PDB entry 9HZ5 | electron microscopy, 2.60 A resolution | chains B and A of the 3 polymer chains in the assembly

[Chain B]
Molecule: Protein transport protein Sec61 subunit alpha
From: Ovis aries
Sequence (412 residues; row label = number of the first residue in the row; note: 36 numbers in that range are skipped by the numbering (no residue carries them; nothing is unmodelled there)):
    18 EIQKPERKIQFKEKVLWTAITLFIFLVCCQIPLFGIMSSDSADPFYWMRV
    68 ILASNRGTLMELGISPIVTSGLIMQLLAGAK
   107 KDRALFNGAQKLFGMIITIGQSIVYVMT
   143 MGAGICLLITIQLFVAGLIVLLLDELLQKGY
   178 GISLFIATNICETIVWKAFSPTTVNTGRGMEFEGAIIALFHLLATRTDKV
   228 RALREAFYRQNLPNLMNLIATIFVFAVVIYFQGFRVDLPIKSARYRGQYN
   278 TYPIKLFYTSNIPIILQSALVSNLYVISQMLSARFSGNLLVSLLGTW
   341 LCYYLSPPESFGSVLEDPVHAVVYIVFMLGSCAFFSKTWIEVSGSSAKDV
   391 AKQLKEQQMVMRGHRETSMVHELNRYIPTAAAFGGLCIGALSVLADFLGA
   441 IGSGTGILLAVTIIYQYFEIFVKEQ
Small-molecule neighbours: A1A2B (4-{(3S)-9-(cyclohexylmethyl)-5-[(3R,5R)-4-(3-fluoro-5-methoxyphenyl)-3,5-dimethylpiperazine-1-sulfonyl]-3-methyl-1,5,9-triazacyclododecane-1-sulfonyl}-N,N-dimethylaniline): Phe62, Met65, Ile68, Leu69, Ile81, Ser82, Val85, Thr86, Leu89, Ile90, Ile179, Ile183, Ile292, Leu293, Ala296, Val303

[Chain A]
Molecule: Protein transport protein Sec61 subunit gamma
From: Ovis aries
Sequence (59 residues; row label = number of the first residue in the row):
     5 AAFVEPSRQFVKDSIRLVKRCTKPDRKEFQKIAMATAIGFAIMGFIGFFV
    55 KLIHIPINN

[Chain B / chain A interface]
Residue-residue contacts (56):
  Phe40(B) - Val54(A)  hydrophobic
  Leu43(B) - Gly51(A)
  Leu43(B) - Val54(A)
  Leu43(B) - His58(A)
  Val44(B) - His58(A)
  Gln47(B) - Lys55(A)
  Gln47(B) - His58(A)
  Gln47(B) - Asn62(A)  hydrogen bond (backbone-side chain)
  Cys188(B) - Phe44(A)  hydrogen bond (side chain-backbone)
  Cys188(B) - Met47(A)  hydrophobic
  Cys188(B) - Gly48(A)
  Glu189(B) - Gly51(A)
  Glu189(B) - Phe52(A)
  Glu189(B) - Lys55(A)  salt bridge
  Ile191(B) - Phe44(A)  hydrophobic
  Val192(B) - Gly48(A)
  Val192(B) - Phe52(A)  hydrophobic
  Trp193(B) - Phe52(A)  hydrophobic
  Trp193(B) - Lys55(A)
  Trp193(B) - Leu56(A)  hydrophobic
  Trp193(B) - Ile59(A)  hydrophobic
  Phe196(B) - Phe52(A)
  Pro198(B) - Leu56(A)  hydrophobic
  Phe252(B) - Thr40(A)
  Phe252(B) - Phe44(A)  hydrophobic
  Ala253(B) - Phe33(A)
  Ile256(B) - Phe33(A)  hydrophobic
  Ile256(B) - Ala37(A)  hydrophobic
  Ile256(B) - Thr40(A)
  Tyr257(B) - Pro28(A)
  Tyr257(B) - Phe33(A)  hydrophobic
  Gly260(B) - Thr26(A)
  Gly260(B) - Pro28(A)
  Phe261(B) - Val22(A)  hydrophobic
  Phe261(B) - Thr26(A)
  Phe261(B) - Lys27(A)
  Phe261(B) - Pro28(A)
  Arg262(B) - Cys25(A)
  Arg262(B) - Thr26(A)  hydrogen bond (backbone-backbone)
  Arg262(B) - Glu32(A)  salt bridge
  Val263(B) - Leu21(A)  hydrophobic
  Val263(B) - Arg24(A)
  Val263(B) - Cys25(A)  hydrophobic
  Asp264(B) - Thr26(A)
  Leu283(B) - Leu21(A)  hydrophobic
  Tyr416(B) - Arg24(A)
  Thr419(B) - Asp17(A)
  Thr419(B) - Leu21(A)
  Ala420(B) - Leu21(A)  hydrophobic
  Ala422(B) - Phe14(A)  hydrophobic
  Phe423(B) - Ser18(A)
  Phe423(B) - Leu21(A)  hydrophobic
  Ile454(B) - Ala39(A)
  Ile454(B) - Gly43(A)
  Tyr455(B) - Ile36(A)  hydrophobic
  Phe458(B) - Ala39(A)  hydrophobic
Interface residues without a listed pair, chain B (31 interface residues in all): Thr185, Leu426

[Overview]
Chain B and chain A form an interface of 31 and 28 residues respectively; the contacts include 3 hydrogen
bonds and 2 salt bridges. Polar pairs include Glu189(B)-Lys55(A), Arg262(B)-Glu32(A) and Gln47(B)-Asn62(A).
Bound to chain B: compound A1A2B.
Chain B is Protein transport protein Sec61 subunit alpha and chain A is Protein transport protein Sec61
subunit gamma, both from Ovis aries; the structure, Pre-clinical characterization of novel multi-client
inhibitors of Sec61 with broad anti-tumor activity, was determined by electron microscopy, deposited together
with 9D6L.
